Entry 3D4A (X-ray diffraction, 2.20 A resolution); this record covers chain A.

[Chain A]
Name: Ribonuclease
Organism: Streptomyces aureofaciens
Notes: EC 3.1.4.8
UniProt: Q53752 (Q53752_STRAU); residues 1-97 here correspond to UniProt positions 67-163 (UniProt number = residue number + 66)
Amino-acid sequence (97 residues; each row starts with the number of its first residue):
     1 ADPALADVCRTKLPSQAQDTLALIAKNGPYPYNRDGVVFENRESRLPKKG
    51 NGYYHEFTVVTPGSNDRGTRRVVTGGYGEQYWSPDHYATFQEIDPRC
Disordered / not traced: 1-2
Cystine bridges: Cys9-Cys97

[In short]
Chain A is Ribonuclease (Streptomyces aureofaciens); the structure, Crystal structure of ribonuclease Sa2 with
3'-GMP obtained by ligand diffusion, was determined by X-ray diffraction, deposited together with 3DGY, 3DH2,
3D5G and 3D5I.
